6A60 - chains A and D of the 4 polymer chains in the assembly; structure by X-ray diffraction, 3.05 A resolution.

== Chain A ==
Molecule: Bile acid receptor
Organism: Homo sapiens
Notes: fragment: ligand binding domain
UniProt: Q96RI1 (NR1H4_HUMAN); residues 244-472 here correspond to UniProt positions 258-486 (UniProt number = residue number + 14)
Sequence (229 residues; each row starts with the number of its first residue):
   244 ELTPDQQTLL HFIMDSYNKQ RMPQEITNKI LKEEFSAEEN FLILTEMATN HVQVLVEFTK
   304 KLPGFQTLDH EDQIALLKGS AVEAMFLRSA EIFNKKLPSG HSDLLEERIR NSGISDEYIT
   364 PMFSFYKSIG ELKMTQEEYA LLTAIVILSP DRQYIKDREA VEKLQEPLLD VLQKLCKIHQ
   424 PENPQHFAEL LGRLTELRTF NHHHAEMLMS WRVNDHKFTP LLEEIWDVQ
Not modelled in the structure: 273-277, 341-344, 472
Construct notes: engineered mutation Glu-432 (Cys446 in Q96RI1), Glu-466 (Cys480 in Q96RI1)
Small-molecule neighbours: 064 (3-[(E)-2-(2-chloro-4-{[3-(2,6-dichlorophenyl)-5-(1-methylethyl)isoxazol-4-yl]methoxy}phenyl)ethenyl]benzoic acid): Gln-263, Arg-264, Met-265, Phe-284, Leu-287, Thr-288, Met-290, Ala-291, His-294, Met-328, Phe-329, Arg-331, Ser-332, Ile-335, Ile-352, Ile-357, Met-365, Tyr-369, His-447, Met-450, Leu-451, Trp-454, Phe-461, Leu-465, Trp-469
UniProt features mapped onto this chain:
  - binding site (chenodeoxycholate): Arg-331, Tyr-361, Tyr-369, His-447
  - modified residue: Thr-442 (Phosphothreonine)
  - cross-link: Lys-275 (Glycyl lysine isopeptide (Lys-Gly) (interchain with G-Cter in SUMO1))
From the paper describing this entry:
  - binding site for 064: Arg-331
  - mutagenesis - H445A: decreased signaling in response to 9cRA and GW4064
  - contacts within the chain: Glu-326/Arg-441 (salt bridge)
  - mutagenesis - R441A, R455S: decreased signaling in response to the two receptor agonists
  - conformationally variable residues: Asn-444, His-445, His-447, Leu-451, Trp-454, His-459, Leu-465, Trp-469
  - higher-order assembly contacts with a neighbouring Retinoic acid receptor RXR-alpha: Arg-436, Arg-441

== Chain D ==
Molecule: Retinoic acid receptor RXR-alpha
Organism: Homo sapiens
UniProt: P19793 (RXRA_HUMAN); residue numbers follow UniProt; this construct covers 225-462
Sequence (238 residues; numbered 225 to 462; the number before each row is that of its first residue):
   225 SANEDMPVER ILEAELAVEP KTETYVEANM GLNPSSPNDP VTNICQAADK QLFTLVEWAK
   285 RIPHFSELPL DDQVILLRAG WNELLIASFS HRSIAVKDGI LLATGLHVHR NSAHSAGVGA
   345 IFDRVLTELV SKMRDMQMDK TELGCLRAIV LFNPDSKGLS NPAEVEALRE KVYASLEAYC
   405 KHKYPEQPGR FAKLLLRLPA LRSIGLKCLE HLFFFKLIGD TPIDTFLMEM LEAPHQMT
Not modelled in the structure: 225-227, 243-262, 458-462
Small-molecule neighbours: (9cis)-retinoic acid (9CR): Ile-268, Ala-271, Ala-272, Gln-275, Trp-305, Asn-306, Leu-309, Ile-310, Phe-313, Arg-316, Leu-326, Ala-327, Val-342, Ile-345, Cys-432, His-435, Leu-436, Phe-439
UniProt features mapped onto this chain:
  - region: Arg-348 to Gly-368 (Required for nuclear export)
  - binding site (9-cis-retinoate): Arg-316, Ala-327
  - binding site (all-trans-retinoate): Arg-316, Ala-327
  - modified residue (Phosphoserine): Ser-259, Ser-260
From the paper describing this entry:
  - mutagenesis - E434A: decreased binding to 064
  - mutagenesis - E434A: decreased signaling in response to 9cRA and GW4064

== How chain A and chain D interact ==
Residue-residue contacts - 31 pairs, chain A then chain D:
  Asp-394(A) with Glu-352(D); Arg-421(D), salt bridge
  Glu-405(A) with Lys-356(D), salt bridge
  Leu-412(A) with Ala-416(D), hydrophobic; Leu-420(D), hydrophobic
  Gln-416(A) with Glu-401(D), hydrogen bond
  Lys-420(A) with Lys-405(D)
  Gln-428(A) with Tyr-397(D); Glu-401(D), hydrogen bond
  Phe-430(A) with Ala-416(D), hydrophobic
  Ala-431(A) with Tyr-397(D); Phe-415(D), hydrophobic; Leu-419(D), hydrophobic
  Glu-432(A) with Glu-394(D)
  Leu-434(A) with Leu-419(D), hydrophobic; Leu-420(D), hydrophobic
  Arg-436(A) with Asp-379(D), salt bridge
  Leu-437(A) with Leu-420(D), hydrophobic; Pro-423(D), hydrophobic
  Thr-438(A) with Leu-422(D); Pro-423(D); Arg-426(D)
  Glu-439(A) with Asp-379(D); Arg-426(D), salt bridge
  Arg-441(A) with Pro-423(D); Ala-424(D); Ser-427(D), hydrogen bond
  Thr-442(A) with Arg-426(D), hydrogen bond; Leu-430(D)
  His-445(A) with Leu-430(D); Glu-434(D), salt bridge
Also at the interface, not in a pair above, chain A (22 interface residues in all): Pro-364, Ser-371, Arg-401, Asp-413, Gly-435
Also at the interface, not in a pair above, chain D (27 interface residues in all): Asn-377, Lys-381, Glu-390, Ala-398, Pro-412, Gly-413, Lys-417, Lys-431
From the paper, about this interface:
  - pairs named by the authors: His-445(A)/Glu-434(D) (hydrogen bond)
  - interface residues, chain A: Arg-436(A), Arg-441(A)

== Summary ==
22 residues of chain A and 27 residues of chain D are in contact, with 4 hydrogen bonds and 5 salt bridges.
Polar pairs include Asp-394(A)/Arg-421(D), Glu-405(A)/Lys-356(D) and Arg-436(A)/Asp-379(D). The paper
describes a hydrogen bond between His-445(A) and Glu-434(D). The paper reports a binding site for 064 at
Arg-331(A); R441A and R455S of chain A reduce signaling in response to the two receptor agonists; 4
substitutions were tested in all.
Chain A is Bile acid receptor and chain D is Retinoic acid receptor RXR-alpha, both from Homo sapiens; the
structure, Crystal structure of human FXR/RXR-LBD heterodimer bound to GW4064 and 9cRA and SRC1, was
determined by X-ray diffraction (same publication as 6A5W, 6A5X, 6A5Y and 6A5Z).
